Entry 7KZN (electron microscopy, 4.00 A resolution); this record covers chains B and E of the 19 polymer chains in the assembly.

== Chain B ==
Protein: Flagellar outer dynein arm heavy chain beta
Organism: Chlamydomonas reinhardtii
UniProt: A8J1M5 (A8J1M5_CHLRE); numbering as in UniProt (aligned over 1-4568)
Sequence (4568 residues; numbered 1 to 4568; the number before each row is that of its first residue):
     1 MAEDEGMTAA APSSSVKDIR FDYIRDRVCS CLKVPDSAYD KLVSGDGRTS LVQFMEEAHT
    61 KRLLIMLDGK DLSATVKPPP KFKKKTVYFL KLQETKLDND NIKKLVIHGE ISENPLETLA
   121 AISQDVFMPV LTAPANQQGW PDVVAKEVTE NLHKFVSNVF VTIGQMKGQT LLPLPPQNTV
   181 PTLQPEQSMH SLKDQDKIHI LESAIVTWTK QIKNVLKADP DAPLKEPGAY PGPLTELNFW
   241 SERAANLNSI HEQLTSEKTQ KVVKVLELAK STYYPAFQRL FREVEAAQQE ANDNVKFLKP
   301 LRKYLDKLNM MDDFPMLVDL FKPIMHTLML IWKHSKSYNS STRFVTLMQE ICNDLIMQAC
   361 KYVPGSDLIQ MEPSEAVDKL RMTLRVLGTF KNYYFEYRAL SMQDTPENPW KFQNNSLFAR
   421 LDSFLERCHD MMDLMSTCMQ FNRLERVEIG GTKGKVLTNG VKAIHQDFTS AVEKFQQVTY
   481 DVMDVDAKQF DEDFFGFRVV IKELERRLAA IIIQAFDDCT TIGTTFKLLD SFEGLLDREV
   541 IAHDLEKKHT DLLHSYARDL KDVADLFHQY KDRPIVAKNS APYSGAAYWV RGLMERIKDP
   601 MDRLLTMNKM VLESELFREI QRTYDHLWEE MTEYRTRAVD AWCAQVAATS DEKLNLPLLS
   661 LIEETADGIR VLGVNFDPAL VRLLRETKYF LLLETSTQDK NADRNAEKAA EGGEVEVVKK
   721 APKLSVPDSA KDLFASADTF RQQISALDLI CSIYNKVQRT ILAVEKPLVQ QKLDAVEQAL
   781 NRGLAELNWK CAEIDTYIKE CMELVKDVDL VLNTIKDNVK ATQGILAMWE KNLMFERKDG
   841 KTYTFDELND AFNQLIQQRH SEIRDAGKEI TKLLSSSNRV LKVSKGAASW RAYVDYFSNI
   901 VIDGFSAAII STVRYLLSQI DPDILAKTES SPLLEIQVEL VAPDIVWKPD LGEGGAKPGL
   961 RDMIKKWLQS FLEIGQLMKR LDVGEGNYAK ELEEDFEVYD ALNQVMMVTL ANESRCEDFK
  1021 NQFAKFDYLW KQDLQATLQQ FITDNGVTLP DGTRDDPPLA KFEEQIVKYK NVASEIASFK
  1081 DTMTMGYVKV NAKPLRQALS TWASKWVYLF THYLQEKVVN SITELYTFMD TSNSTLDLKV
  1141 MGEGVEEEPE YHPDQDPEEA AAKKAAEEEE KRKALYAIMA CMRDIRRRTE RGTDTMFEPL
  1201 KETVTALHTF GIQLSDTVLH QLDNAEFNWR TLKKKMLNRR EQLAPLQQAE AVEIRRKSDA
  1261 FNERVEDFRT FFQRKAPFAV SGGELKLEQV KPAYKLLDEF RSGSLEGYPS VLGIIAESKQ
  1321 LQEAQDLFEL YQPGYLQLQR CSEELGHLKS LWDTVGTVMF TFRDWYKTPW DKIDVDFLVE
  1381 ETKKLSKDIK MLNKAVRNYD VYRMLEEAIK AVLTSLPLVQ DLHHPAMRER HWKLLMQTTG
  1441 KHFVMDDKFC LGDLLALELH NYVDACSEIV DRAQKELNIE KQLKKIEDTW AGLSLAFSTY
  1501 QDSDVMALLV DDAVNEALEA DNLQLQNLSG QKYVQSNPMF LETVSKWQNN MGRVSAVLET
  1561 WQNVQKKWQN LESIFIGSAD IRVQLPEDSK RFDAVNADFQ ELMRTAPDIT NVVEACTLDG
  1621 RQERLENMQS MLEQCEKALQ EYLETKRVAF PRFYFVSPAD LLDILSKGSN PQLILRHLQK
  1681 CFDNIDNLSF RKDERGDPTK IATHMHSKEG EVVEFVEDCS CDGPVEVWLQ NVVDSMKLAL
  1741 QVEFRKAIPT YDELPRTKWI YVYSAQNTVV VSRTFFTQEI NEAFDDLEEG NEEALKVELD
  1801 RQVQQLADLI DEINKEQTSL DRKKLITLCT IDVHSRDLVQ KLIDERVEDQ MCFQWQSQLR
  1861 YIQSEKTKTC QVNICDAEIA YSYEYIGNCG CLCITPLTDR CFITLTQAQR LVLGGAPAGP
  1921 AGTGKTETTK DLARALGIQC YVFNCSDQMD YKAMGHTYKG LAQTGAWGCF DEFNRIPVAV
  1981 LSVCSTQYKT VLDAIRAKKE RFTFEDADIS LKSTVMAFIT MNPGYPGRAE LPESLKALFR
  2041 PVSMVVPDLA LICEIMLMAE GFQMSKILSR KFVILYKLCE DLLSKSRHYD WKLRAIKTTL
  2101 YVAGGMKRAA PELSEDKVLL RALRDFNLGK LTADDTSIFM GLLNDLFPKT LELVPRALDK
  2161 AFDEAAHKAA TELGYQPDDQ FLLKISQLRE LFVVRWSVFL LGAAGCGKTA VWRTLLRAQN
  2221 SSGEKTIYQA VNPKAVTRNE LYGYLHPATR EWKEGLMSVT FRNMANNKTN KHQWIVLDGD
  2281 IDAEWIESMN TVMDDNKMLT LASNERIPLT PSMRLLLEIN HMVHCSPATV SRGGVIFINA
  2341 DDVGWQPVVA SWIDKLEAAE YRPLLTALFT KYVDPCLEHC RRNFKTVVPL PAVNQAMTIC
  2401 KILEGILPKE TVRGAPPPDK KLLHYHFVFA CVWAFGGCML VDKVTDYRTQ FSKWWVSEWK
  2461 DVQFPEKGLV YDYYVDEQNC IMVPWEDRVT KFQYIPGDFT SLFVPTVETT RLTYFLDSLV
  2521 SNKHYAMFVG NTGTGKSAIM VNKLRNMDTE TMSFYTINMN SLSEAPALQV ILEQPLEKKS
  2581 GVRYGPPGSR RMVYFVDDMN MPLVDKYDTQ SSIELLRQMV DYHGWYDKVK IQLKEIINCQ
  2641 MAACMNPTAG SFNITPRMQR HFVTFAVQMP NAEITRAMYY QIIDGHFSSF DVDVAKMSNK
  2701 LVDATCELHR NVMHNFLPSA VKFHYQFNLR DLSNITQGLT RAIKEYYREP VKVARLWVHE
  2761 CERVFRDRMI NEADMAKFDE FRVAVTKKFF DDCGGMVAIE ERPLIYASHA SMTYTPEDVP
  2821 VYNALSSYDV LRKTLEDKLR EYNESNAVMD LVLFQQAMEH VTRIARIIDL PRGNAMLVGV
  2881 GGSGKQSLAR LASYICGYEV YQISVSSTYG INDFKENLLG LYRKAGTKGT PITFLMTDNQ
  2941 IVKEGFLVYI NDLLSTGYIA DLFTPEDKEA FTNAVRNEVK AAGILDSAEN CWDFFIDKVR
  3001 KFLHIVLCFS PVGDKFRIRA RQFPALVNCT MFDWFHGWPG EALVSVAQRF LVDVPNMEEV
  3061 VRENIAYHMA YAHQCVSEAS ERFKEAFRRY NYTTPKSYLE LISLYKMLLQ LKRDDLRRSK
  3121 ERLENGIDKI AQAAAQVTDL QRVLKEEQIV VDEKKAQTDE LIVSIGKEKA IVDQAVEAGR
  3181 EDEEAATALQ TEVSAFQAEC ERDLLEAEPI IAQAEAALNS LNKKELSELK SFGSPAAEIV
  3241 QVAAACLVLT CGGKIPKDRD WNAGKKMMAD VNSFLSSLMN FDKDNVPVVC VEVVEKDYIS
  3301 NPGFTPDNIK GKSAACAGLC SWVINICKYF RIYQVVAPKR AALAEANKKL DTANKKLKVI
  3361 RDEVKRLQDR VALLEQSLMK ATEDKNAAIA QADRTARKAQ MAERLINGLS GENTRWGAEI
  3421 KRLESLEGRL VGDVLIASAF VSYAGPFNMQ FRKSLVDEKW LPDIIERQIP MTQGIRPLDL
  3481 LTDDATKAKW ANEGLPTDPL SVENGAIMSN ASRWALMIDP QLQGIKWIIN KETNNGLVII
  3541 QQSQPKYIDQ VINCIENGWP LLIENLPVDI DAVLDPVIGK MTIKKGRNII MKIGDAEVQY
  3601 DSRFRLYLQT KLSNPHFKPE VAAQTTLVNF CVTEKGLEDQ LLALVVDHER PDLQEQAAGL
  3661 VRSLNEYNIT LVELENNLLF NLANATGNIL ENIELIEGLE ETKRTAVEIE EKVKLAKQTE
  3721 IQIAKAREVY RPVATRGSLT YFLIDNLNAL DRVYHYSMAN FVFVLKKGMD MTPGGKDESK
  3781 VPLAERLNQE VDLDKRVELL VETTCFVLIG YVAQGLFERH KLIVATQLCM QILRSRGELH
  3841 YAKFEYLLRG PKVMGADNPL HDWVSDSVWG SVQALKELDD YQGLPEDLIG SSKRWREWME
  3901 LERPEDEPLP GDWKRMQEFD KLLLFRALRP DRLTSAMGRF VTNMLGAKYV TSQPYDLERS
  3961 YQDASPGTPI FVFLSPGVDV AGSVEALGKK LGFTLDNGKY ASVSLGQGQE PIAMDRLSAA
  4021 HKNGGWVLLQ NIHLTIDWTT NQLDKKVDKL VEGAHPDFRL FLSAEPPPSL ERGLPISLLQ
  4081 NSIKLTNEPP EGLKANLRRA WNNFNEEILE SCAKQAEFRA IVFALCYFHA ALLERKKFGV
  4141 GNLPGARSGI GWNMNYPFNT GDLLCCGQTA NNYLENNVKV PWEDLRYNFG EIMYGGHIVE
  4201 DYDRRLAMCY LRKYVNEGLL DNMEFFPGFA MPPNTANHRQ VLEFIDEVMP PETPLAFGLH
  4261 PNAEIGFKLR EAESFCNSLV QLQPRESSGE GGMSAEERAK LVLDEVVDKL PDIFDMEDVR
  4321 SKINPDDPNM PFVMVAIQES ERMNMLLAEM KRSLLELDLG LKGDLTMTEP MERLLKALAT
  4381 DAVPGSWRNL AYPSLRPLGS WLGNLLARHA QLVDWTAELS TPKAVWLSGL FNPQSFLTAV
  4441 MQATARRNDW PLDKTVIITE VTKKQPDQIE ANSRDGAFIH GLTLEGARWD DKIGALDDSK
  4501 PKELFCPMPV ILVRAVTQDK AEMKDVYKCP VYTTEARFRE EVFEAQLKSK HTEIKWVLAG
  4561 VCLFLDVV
Unresolved in the structure: 1-15, 169-194, 220-233, 300-316, 338-339, 365-373, 406-410, 445-452, 478-486, 534-535, 572-581, 607-613, 655-677, 697-728, 760-761, 787-793, 827-844, 867-884, 908-4568

== Chain E ==
Protein: Dynein, 70 kDa intermediate chain, flagellar outer arm
Organism: Chlamydomonas reinhardtii
UniProt: P27766 (DYI3_CHLRE); residues 1-567 here = UniProt positions 1-567
Sequence (567 residues; row label = number of the first residue in the row):
     1 MEIYHQYIKL RKQFGRFPKF GDEGSEMLAD IRPNEDHGKE YIPRNPVTTV TQCVPEMSEH
    61 EANTNAVILV NKAMSHVEGG WPKDVDYTEA EHTIRYRKKV EKDEDYIRTV VQLGSSVEDL
   121 IKQNNAVDIY QEYFTNVTMD HTSEAPHVKT VTVFKDPNNI KRSASYVNWH PDGSVPKVVV
   181 AYSILQFQQQ PAGMPLSSYI WDVNNPNTPE YEMVPTSQIC CAKFNLKDNN LVGAGQYNGQ
   241 LAYFDVRKGN GPVEATPIDI SHRDPIYDFA WLQSKTGTEC MTVSTDGNVL WWDLRKMNEC
   301 VENMPLKEKN SETTVGGVCL EYDTNAGPTN FMVGTEQGQI FSCNRKAKNP VDRVKYVLSG
   361 HHGPIYGLRR NPFNSKYFLS IGDWTARVWV EDTAVKTPIL TTKYHPTYLT GGTWSPSRPG
   421 VFFTIKMDGA MDVWDLYYKH NEPTLTVQVS DLALTAFAVQ ESGGTVAVGT SDGCTSVLQL
   481 STGLSEASPA EKANINAMFE RETTREKNLE KAIKEAKVKA RKEQGRRDEV KDNVTEEQLK
   541 ALEDEFFKTT DPAVGGGYGA GEGAAAE
Unresolved in the structure: 1-59, 518-534, 551-567

== How chain B and chain E interact ==
Pairs across the interface (55; chain B residue first):
  Lys296(B) with Thr549(E), hydrogen bond (side chain-backbone); Thr550(E), hydrogen bond (side chain-backbone)
  Thr327(B) with Leu542(E)
  Leu330(B) with Leu539(E), hydrophobic; Leu542(E), hydrophobic
  His334(B) with Leu542(E); Glu543(E); Phe546(E)
  Lys455(B) with Asn494(E); Met498(E)
  Thr458(B) with Glu502(E)
  Asp517(B) with Asn441(E)
  Asp518(B) with Asn441(E)
  Cys519(B) with Asn441(E), hydrogen bond (backbone-side chain)
  Thr520(B) with Thr401(E); Thr402(E); Lys403(E); His440(E), hydrogen bond (side chain-backbone); Asn441(E), hydrogen bond
  Thr521(B) with Tyr404(E)
  Lys527(B) with Ile399(E); Phe499(E), hydrogen bond (side chain-backbone); Thr503(E), hydrogen bond; Glu506(E)
  Asp530(B) with Leu509(E)
  Val563(B) with Tyr404(E)
  Leu566(B) with Pro406(E), hydrophobic; Thr407(E)
  Tyr570(B) with Tyr408(E), hydrophobic; Asp428(E), hydrogen bond
  Pro582(B) with Gln186(E)
  Tyr588(B) with Gln337(E), hydrogen bond; Pro364(E), hydrophobic
  Trp589(B) with Tyr408(E), hydrogen bond
  Arg591(B) with Gln337(E)
  Gly592(B) with His362(E), hydrogen bond (backbone-side chain)
  Leu593(B) with Trp384(E), hydrophobic
  Glu595(B) with His362(E), salt bridge
  Arg596(B) with His362(E); Trp384(E); Tyr404(E), hydrogen bond
  Pro678(B) with Gln188(E), hydrogen bond (backbone-side chain)
  Val681(B) with Phe187(E), hydrophobic; Tyr237(E)
  Arg682(B) with Phe187(E); Gln188(E)
  Arg685(B) with Pro265(E); Tyr267(E)
  Tyr689(B) with Thr285(E), hydrogen bond
  Leu692(B) with Thr314(E); Gln337(E)
  Thr695(B) with Glu312(E), hydrogen bond
  Phe740(B) with Arg263(E)
  Gln743(B) with Arg263(E), hydrogen bond
  Leu747(B) with Ile258(E), hydrophobic
Interface residues without a listed pair, chain B (39 interface residues in all): Phe297, Lys299, Pro323, Ser531, Asp559
Interface residues without a listed pair, chain E (44 interface residues in all): Leu185, Gln190, Met427, Gln538, Glu545

== Overview ==
The interface between chain B and chain E involves 39 residues on one side and 44 on the other, with 16
hydrogen bonds and 1 salt bridge. Polar contacts include Glu595(B)-His362(E), Lys296(B)-Thr549(E) and
Lys296(B)-Thr550(E).
Here chain B is Flagellar outer dynein arm heavy chain beta and chain E is Dynein, 70 kDa intermediate chain,
flagellar outer arm, both from Chlamydomonas reinhardtii. Entry 7KZN (Outer dynein arm core subcomplex from C.
reinhardtii) was determined by electron microscopy.
